PDB entry 8J6S | electron microscopy, 3.80 A resolution | chains I and D of the 12 polymer chains in the assembly

Chain I:
Molecule: Widom 601 DNA
Sequence (147 nucleotides; numbered 1 to 147; the number before each row is that of its first residue):
     1 CTGGAGAATC CCGGTGCCGA GGCCGCTCAA TTGGTCGTAG ACAGCTCTAG CACCGCTTAA
    61 ACGCACGTAC GCGCTGTCCC CCGCGTTTTA ACCGCCAAGG GGATTACTCC CTAGTCTCCA
   121 GGCACGTGTC ACATATATAC ATCCTGT
Disordered / not traced: 1-22, 122-147

Chain D:
Name: Histone H4
From: Homo sapiens
Reference sequence: P62805 (H4_HUMAN); residues 0-102 here correspond to UniProt positions 1-103 (UniProt number = residue number + 1)
Chain sequence (103 residues; row label = number of the first residue in the row; numbering starts at 0):
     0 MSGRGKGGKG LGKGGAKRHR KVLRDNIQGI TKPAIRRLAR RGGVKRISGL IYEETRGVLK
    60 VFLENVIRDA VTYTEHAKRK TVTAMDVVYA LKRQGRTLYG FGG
Disordered / not traced: 0-24, 98-102
Swiss-Prot annotation at these positions:
  - DNA-binding region: Lys-16 to Lys-20
  - modified residue: Ser-1 (N-acetylserine), Arg-3 (Asymmetric dimethylarginine), Lys-5 (N6-(2-hydroxyisobutyryl)lysine), Lys-8 (N6-(2-hydroxyisobutyryl)lysine), Lys-12 (N6-(2-hydroxyisobutyryl)lysine), Lys-16 (N6-(2-hydroxyisobutyryl)lysine), Lys-20 (N6,N6,N6-trimethyllysine), Lys-31 (N6-(2-hydroxyisobutyryl)lysine), Lys-44 (N6-(2-hydroxyisobutyryl)lysine), Ser-47 (Phosphoserine), Tyr-51 (Phosphotyrosine), Lys-59 (N6-(2-hydroxyisobutyryl)lysine), Lys-77 (N6-(2-hydroxyisobutyryl)lysine), Lys-79 (N6-(2-hydroxyisobutyryl)lysine), Thr-80 (Phosphothreonine), Tyr-88 (Phosphotyrosine), Lys-91 (N6-(2-hydroxyisobutyryl)lysine)
  - cross-link (Glycyl lysine isopeptide (Lys-Gly)): Lys-12 (interchain with G-Cter in SUMO2), Lys-20 (interchain with G-Cter in SUMO2), Lys-31 (interchain with G-Cter in SUMO2), Lys-59 (interchain with G-Cter in SUMO2), Lys-79 (interchain with G-Cter in SUMO2), Lys-91 (interchain with G-Cter in SUMO2)

Interface between chain I and chain D:
Residue-residue contacts (7):
  DT88(I) / Thr-30(D)  phosphate contact
  DT88(I) / Pro-32(D)  phosphate contact
  DT88(I) / Arg-36(D)  salt bridge to the phosphate
  DT89(I) / Thr-30(D)  phosphate contact
  DT89(I) / Pro-32(D)  phosphate contact
  DC96(I) / Arg-45(D)  phosphate contact
  DA97(I) / Arg-45(D)  hydrogen bond to the sugar
Interface residues without a listed pair, chain D (5 interface residues in all): Lys-31

Overview:
4 residues of chain I and 5 residues of chain D are in contact, with 1 hydrogen bond and 1 salt bridge. Polar
contacts include DA97(I)/Arg-45(D) and DT88(I)/Arg-36(D). From UniProt: a DNA-binding region on chain D.
Here chain I is Widom 601 DNA and chain D is Histone H4 (Homo sapiens). Entry 8J6S (Cryo-EM structure of the
single CAF-1 bound right-handed Di-tetrasome) was determined by electron microscopy together with 7Y5K, 7Y5L,
7Y5O, 7Y5U, 7Y5V, 7Y5W and 4 further entries from the same study.
